PDB entry 6TSB | X-ray diffraction, 2.10 A resolution | chain AAA

Chain AAA:
Molecule: Peroxiredoxin
From: Clostridioides difficile (strain 630)
Notes: EC 1.11.1.15
UniProtKB: Q18BV5 (Q18BV5_CLOD6); numbering as in UniProt (aligned over 348-712)
Sequence (367 residues; each row starts with the number of its first residue):
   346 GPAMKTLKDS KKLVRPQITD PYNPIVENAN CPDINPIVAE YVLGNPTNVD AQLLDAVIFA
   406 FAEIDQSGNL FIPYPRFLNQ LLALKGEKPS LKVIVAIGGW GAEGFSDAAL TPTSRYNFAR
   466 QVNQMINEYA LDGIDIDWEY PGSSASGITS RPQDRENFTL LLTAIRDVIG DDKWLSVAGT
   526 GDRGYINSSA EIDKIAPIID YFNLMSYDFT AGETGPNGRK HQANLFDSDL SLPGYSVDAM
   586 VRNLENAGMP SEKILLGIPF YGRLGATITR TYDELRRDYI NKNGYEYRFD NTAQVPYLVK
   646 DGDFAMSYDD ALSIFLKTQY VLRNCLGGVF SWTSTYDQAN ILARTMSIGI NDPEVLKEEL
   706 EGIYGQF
Unresolved in the structure: 346-367
Construct notes: expression tag (346-347)
Cystine bridges: C376-C670
What the authors report for this chain:
  - conformationally variable residues (domain motion): K627
  - catalytic residues: D482, E484 (citing earlier work)

Summary:
The paper reports catalytic residues D482 and E484; conformational variability at K627.
Chain AAA is Peroxiredoxin (Clostridioides difficile (strain 630)); the structure, Crystal structure of the
Chitinase Domain of the Spore Coat Protein CotE from Clostridium difficile, was determined by X-ray
diffraction, deposited together with 6T9M.
